9C0F - chains A and C of the 4 polymer chains in the assembly; structure by electron microscopy, 3.60 A resolution.

== Chain A ==
Molecule: 35-nt DNA strand
Sequence (35 nucleotides; numbered 1 to 35; the number before each row is that of its first residue):
     1 CACTTGGATTGCGGGAAACGAGTTAAGTCGGCTCG

== Chain C ==
Protein: piggyBat transposase
Source organism: Myotis lucifugus
Sequence (578 residues; each row starts with the number of its first residue; numbers below 1 keep their minus sign (Gly-5 is residue -5)):
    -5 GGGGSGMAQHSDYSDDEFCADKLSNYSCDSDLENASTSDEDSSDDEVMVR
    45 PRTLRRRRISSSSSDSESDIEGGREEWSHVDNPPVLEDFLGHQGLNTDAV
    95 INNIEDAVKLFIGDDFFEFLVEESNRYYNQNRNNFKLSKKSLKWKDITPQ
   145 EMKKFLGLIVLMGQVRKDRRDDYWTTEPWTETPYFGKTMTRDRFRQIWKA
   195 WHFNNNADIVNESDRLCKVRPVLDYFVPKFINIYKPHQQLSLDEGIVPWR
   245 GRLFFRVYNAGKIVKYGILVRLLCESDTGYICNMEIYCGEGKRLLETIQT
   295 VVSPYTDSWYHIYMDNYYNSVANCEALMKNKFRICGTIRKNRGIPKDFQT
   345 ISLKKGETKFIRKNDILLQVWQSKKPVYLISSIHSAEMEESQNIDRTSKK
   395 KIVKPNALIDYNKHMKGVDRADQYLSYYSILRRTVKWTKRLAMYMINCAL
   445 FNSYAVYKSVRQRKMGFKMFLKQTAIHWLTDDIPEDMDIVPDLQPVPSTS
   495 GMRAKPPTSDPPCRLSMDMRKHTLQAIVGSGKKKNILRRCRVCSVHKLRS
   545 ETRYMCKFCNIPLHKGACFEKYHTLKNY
Not modelled in the structure: -5 to 77, 285-287, 333-340, 477-494
Metal / ion sites: Zn2+ site 1: His516, Cys550, Cys553, His567; Zn2+ site 2: Cys534, Cys537, His558, Cys562
Reported in the primary citation:
  - catalytic residues: Asp237, Asp309, Asp413
  - binding site for the 35-nt DNA strand: Arg185, Asp186, Arg497, Arg543, Glu545
  - binding site for the 35-nt DNA strand (chain A): Lys134, Arg189
  - post-translational modification sites: Ser8, Ser24, Ser32, Ser37 (proposed by the authors, not directly observed)
  - mutagenesis - S8A (3-fold): increased catalytic activity on LE/RE
  - mutagenesis - S8K, S8K/S24K/S32K/S37K (6-fold), S24K: increased catalytic activity

== Interface between chain A and chain C ==
Contacting residue pairs (35):
  DG7(A) with Asp162(C), sugar contact; Arg163(C), salt bridge to the phosphate; Arg427(C), sugar contact
  DA8(A) with Arg163(C), phosphate contact; Arg164(C), hydrogen bond to the phosphate
  DT9(A) with Arg164(C), salt bridge to the phosphate; Trp192(C), hydrogen bond to the phosphate; Thr428(C), hydrogen bond to the phosphate; Val429(C), hydrogen bond to the phosphate
  DT10(A) with Arg189(C), base contact
  DG11(A) with Phe129(C), phosphate contact; Lys130(C), phosphate contact; Arg189(C), hydrogen bond to the base
  DC12(A) with Ser132(C), base contact
  DG13(A) with Lys134(C), base contact
  DG14(A) with Lys134(C), hydrogen bond to the base
  DG15(A) with Lys134(C), hydrogen bond to the base; Lys541(C), salt bridge to the phosphate
  DA16(A) with Arg533(C), salt bridge to the phosphate; Ser538(C), hydrogen bond to the phosphate
  DA17(A) with Arg497(C), hydrogen bond to the sugar; Ala498(C), sugar contact; Pro500(C), phosphate contact; Pro501(C), phosphate contact; Arg532(C), phosphate contact; Arg533(C), hydrogen bond to the phosphate
  DA18(A) with Arg497(C), phosphate contact; Ala498(C), hydrogen bond to the phosphate; Ser524(C), phosphate contact; Ile530(C), phosphate contact; Arg532(C), salt bridge to the phosphate
  DC19(A) with Gly525(C), phosphate contact; Lys526(C), hydrogen bond to the phosphate; Lys527(C), phosphate contact; Ile530(C), phosphate contact
Also at the interface, not in a pair above, chain A (16 interface residues in all): DA2, DG6, DG20
Also at the interface, not in a pair above, chain C (28 interface residues in all): Lys193, Arg244, Arg543

== In short ==
16 residues of chain A and 28 residues of chain C are in contact; the contacts include 12 hydrogen bonds and 5
salt bridges. Polar contacts include DG11(A)-Arg189(C), DG14(A)-Lys134(C) and DG15(A)-Lys134(C). From the
paper: catalytic residues Asp237(C), Asp309(C) and Asp413(C); S8K, S8K/S24K/S32K/S37K and S24K of chain C
increase catalytic activity.
Chain A is a 35-nt DNA strand and chain C is piggyBat transposase (Myotis lucifugus); the structure, piggyBat
transposase protein-DNA complex, was determined by electron microscopy.
